7WD8 - chains E and F of the 4 polymer chains in the assembly; structure by electron microscopy, 4.30 A resolution (low resolution: residue-level contacts below are approximate; hydrogen-bond / salt-bridge calls are withheld).

== Chain E ==
Name: Heavy chain of S3H3 Fab
From: Mus musculus
Notes: antibody fragment or engineered binder
Amino-acid sequence (217 residues; row label = number of the first residue in the row):
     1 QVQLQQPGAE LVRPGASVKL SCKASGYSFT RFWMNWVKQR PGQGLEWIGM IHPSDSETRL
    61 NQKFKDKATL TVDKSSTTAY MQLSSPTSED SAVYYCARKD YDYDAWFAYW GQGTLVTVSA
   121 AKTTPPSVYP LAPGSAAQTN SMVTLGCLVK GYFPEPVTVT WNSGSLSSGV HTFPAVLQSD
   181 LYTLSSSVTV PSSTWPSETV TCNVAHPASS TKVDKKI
Cystine bridges: Cys22-Cys96, Cys147-Cys202

== Chain F ==
Name: Light chain of S3H3 Fab
From: Mus musculus
Notes: antibody fragment or engineered binder
Amino-acid sequence (215 residues; each row starts with the number of its first residue):
     1 DIVLTQSPAS LAVSLGQRAT ISCRASKSVS ASVYSYMHWY QQKPGQPPKL LIYLASSLES
    61 GVPARFSGSG SGTDFTLNIH PVEEEDAATY YCHHSRELPP AFGGGTKLEI KRADAAPTVS
   121 IFPPSSEQLT SGGASVVCFL NNFYPKDINV KWKIDGSERQ NGVLNSWTDQ DSKDSTYSMS
   181 STLTLTKDEY ERHNSYTCEA THKTSTSPIV KSFNR
Cystine bridges: Cys23-Cys92, Cys138-Cys198

== Interface between chain E and chain F ==
Pairs across the interface (63):
  Val37(E) - Phe102(F)
  Gln39(E) - Gln42(F)
  Gln39(E) - Pro48(F)
  Leu45(E) - Tyr91(F)
  Leu45(E) - Phe102(F)
  Glu46(E) - Phe102(F)
  Trp47(E) - Pro99(F)
  Trp47(E) - Pro100(F)
  Trp47(E) - Phe102(F)
  Met50(E) - Leu98(F)
  Tyr95(E) - Pro48(F)
  Tyr103(E) - Ala31(F)
  Tyr103(E) - Ser32(F)
  Tyr103(E) - Tyr34(F)
  Tyr103(E) - Tyr36(F)
  Tyr103(E) - Leu54(F)
  Asp104(E) - Tyr36(F)
  Asp104(E) - Met37(F)
  Asp104(E) - His38(F)
  Asp104(E) - Leu54(F)
  Asp104(E) - Ser95(F)
  Ala105(E) - His38(F)
  Ala105(E) - Ser95(F)
  Trp106(E) - His38(F)
  Trp106(E) - Tyr40(F)
  Trp106(E) - Leu50(F)
  Phe107(E) - Tyr40(F)
  Phe107(E) - Phe102(F)
  Trp110(E) - Pro47(F)
  Trp110(E) - Pro48(F)
  Gly111(E) - Pro47(F)
  Tyr129(E) - Ser125(F)
  Tyr129(E) - Glu127(F)
  Tyr129(E) - Gln128(F)
  Tyr129(E) - Ser131(F)
  Pro130(E) - Ser125(F)
  Pro130(E) - Glu127(F)
  Leu131(E) - Phe122(F)
  Leu131(E) - Val137(F)
  Ala132(E) - Pro123(F)
  Pro133(E) - Phe122(F)
  Pro133(E) - Pro123(F)
  Thr144(E) - Phe122(F)
  Leu145(E) - Phe122(F)
  Leu145(E) - Phe139(F)
  Gly146(E) - Phe122(F)
  Gly146(E) - Phe139(F)
  Leu148(E) - Gln128(F)
  Lys150(E) - Ser135(F)
  Thr172(E) - Thr168(F)
  Phe173(E) - Thr168(F)
  Phe173(E) - Ser178(F)
  Phe173(E) - Met179(F)
  Phe173(E) - Ser180(F)
  Pro174(E) - Ser166(F)
  Pro174(E) - Trp167(F)
  Pro174(E) - Thr168(F)
  Val176(E) - Leu164(F)
  Gln178(E) - Leu164(F)
  Ser185(E) - Phe139(F)
  Ser185(E) - Ser180(F)
  Ser186(E) - Phe139(F)
  Ser187(E) - Phe139(F)
Also at the interface, not in a pair above, chain E (35 interface residues in all): Gly44, Val128, His171
Also at the interface, not in a pair above, chain F (39 interface residues in all): Gln46, Tyr53, His93, Gly104, Asn141

== Summary ==
The interface between chain E and chain F involves 35 residues on one side and 39 on the other.
Here chain E is Heavy chain of S3H3 Fab and chain F is Light chain of S3H3 Fab, both from Mus musculus. Entry
7WD8 (SARS-CoV-2 Beta spike SD1 in complex with S3H3 Fab) was determined by electron microscopy (same
publication as 7WCR, 7WCZ, 7WD0, 7WD7, 7WD9 and 7WDF).
